PDB entry 2HSN | X-ray diffraction, 2.20 A resolution | chains A and B

== Chain A ==
Molecule: Methionyl-tRNA synthetase, cytoplasmic
From: Saccharomyces cerevisiae
Notes: EC 6.1.1.10
UniProt: P00958 (SYMC_YEAST); residues 4-162 here correspond to UniProt positions 1-159 (UniProt number = residue number - 3)
Chain sequence (160 residues; row label = number of the first residue in the row):
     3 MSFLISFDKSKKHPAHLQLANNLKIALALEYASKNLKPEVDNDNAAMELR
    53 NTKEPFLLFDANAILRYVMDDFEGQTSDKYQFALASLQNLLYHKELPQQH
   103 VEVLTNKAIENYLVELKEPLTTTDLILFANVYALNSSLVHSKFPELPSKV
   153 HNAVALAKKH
Differences from the reference sequence: cloning artifact (3)

== Chain B ==
Molecule: GU4 nucleic-binding protein 1
From: Saccharomyces cerevisiae
UniProt: P46672 (G4P1_YEAST); residues 3-124 here correspond to UniProt positions 1-122 (UniProt number = residue number - 2)
Chain sequence (122 residues; each row starts with the number of its first residue):
     3 MSDLVTKFESLIISKYPVSFTKEQSAQAAQWESVLKSGQIQPHLDQLNLV
    53 LRDNTFIVSTLYPTSTDVHVFEVALPLIKDLVASSKDVKSTYTTYRHILR
   103 WIDYMQNLLEVSSTDKLEINHD
Disordered / not traced: 123-124
Swiss-Prot annotation at these positions:
  - region: K24 to Q48 (Interaction with methionyl-tRNA synthetase MES1), R54 to L63 (Interaction with glutamyl-tRNA synthetase GUS1), T93 to H123 (Interaction with glutamyl-tRNA synthetase GUS1)
What the authors report for this chain:
  - mutagenesis - A28R: unchanged binding to GluRS

== How chain A and chain B interact ==
Contacting residue pairs (34):
  K55(A) - D55(B)
  E56(A) - R54(B)  salt bridge
  E56(A) - D55(B)  hydrogen bond (backbone-side chain)
  F58(A) - E25(B)
  F58(A) - Q29(B)
  L60(A) - A28(B)  hydrophobic
  L60(A) - Q32(B)
  F61(A) - Q32(B)  hydrogen bond (backbone-side chain)
  F61(A) - W33(B)  hydrophobic
  F61(A) - V36(B)  hydrophobic
  F61(A) - H45(B)
  F61(A) - Q48(B)
  D62(A) - Q32(B)  hydrogen bond (backbone-side chain)
  D62(A) - S35(B)  hydrogen bond
  N64(A) - S35(B)
  A65(A) - A28(B)
  A65(A) - Q32(B)
  Y69(A) - K24(B)
  Y69(A) - E25(B)  hydrogen bond
  Y69(A) - A28(B)  hydrophobic
  F74(A) - K24(B)
  F74(A) - S27(B)
  F74(A) - A28(B)
  Q77(A) - A31(B)
  Q77(A) - E34(B)
  Q83(A) - E34(B)
  Q83(A) - K38(B)
  L86(A) - S35(B)
  L86(A) - K38(B)
  L86(A) - S39(B)
  A87(A) - K38(B)
  Q90(A) - S35(B)  hydrogen bond
  N91(A) - S39(B)
  Y94(A) - Q41(B)
Interface residues without a listed pair, chain A (20 interface residues in all): T54, R68, D72
The authors on this interface:
  - interface residues, chain B: K24(B)
  - hot spots on chain B (mutagenesis) - A28R: abolished binding to Methionyl-tRNA synthetase, cytoplasmic (chain A)

== Summary ==
The interface between chain A and chain B involves 20 residues on one side and 18 on the other, with 6
hydrogen bonds and 1 salt bridge. Polar contacts include E56(A)-R54(B), E56(A)-D55(B) and F61(A)-Q32(B). The
paper reports that A28R of chain B abolishes binding to Methionyl-tRNA synthetase, cytoplasmic (chain A); the
interface residue K24(B).
Chain A is Methionyl-tRNA synthetase, cytoplasmic and chain B is GU4 nucleic-binding protein 1, both from
Saccharomyces cerevisiae; the structure, Structural basis of yeast aminoacyl-tRNA synthetase complex formation
revealed by crystal structures of two binary sub-complexes, was determined by X-ray diffraction together with
2HRK and 2HSM from the same study.
